PDB entry 8Q3Z | X-ray diffraction, 3.15 A resolution | chains B and X of the 3 polymer chains in the assembly

Chain B:
Protein: DUF1887 family protein
From: Thermoanaerobacter brockii subsp. finnii Ako-1
UniProt: E8URK0 (E8URK0_THEBF); residues 1-437 here = UniProt positions 1-437
Sequence (439 residues; each row starts with the number of its first residue; numbers below 1 keep their minus sign (Ser-1 is residue -1)):
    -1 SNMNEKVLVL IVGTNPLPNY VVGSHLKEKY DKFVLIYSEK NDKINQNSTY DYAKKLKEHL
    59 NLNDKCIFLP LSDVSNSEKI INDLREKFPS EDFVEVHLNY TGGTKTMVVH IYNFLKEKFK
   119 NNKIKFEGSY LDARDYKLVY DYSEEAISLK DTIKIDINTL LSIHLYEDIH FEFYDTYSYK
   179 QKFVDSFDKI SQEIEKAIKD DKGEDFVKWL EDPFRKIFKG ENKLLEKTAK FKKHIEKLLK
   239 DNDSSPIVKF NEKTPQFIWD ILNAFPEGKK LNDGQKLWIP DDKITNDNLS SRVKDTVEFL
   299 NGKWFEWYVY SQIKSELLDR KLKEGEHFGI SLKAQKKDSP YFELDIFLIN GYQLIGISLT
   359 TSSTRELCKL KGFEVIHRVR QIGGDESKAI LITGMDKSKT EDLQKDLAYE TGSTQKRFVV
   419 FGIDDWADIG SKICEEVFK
Not modelled in the structure: -1 to 0
Sequence notes: expression tag (-1 to 0)
Metal / ion sites: Mn2+: Asp343, Leu357
What the authors report for this chain:
  - binding site for Cyclic tetraadenosine monophosphate (cA4) (chain X): Gly11, Thr12, Pro16, Ser36, Thr99, Gly100, Gly101, Thr102, Lys103, Asp383, Glu384, Thr409, Gly410
  - catalytic residues: Glu304, Glu341, Asp343, Lys369
  - catalytic residues: Glu372 (by similarity / conservation)
  - Mn2+ coordination through a water molecule: Lys369
  - mutagenesis - T12A/N13A, Y128A: unchanged catalytic activity with Cyclic tetraadenosine monophosphate (cA4) (chain X)
  - mutagenesis - R213A, E304A, E341A, D343A, T358A, T359A: abolished catalytic activity
  - mutagenesis - K369A: abolished catalytic activity (DNase activity)
  - mutagenesis - S356A, S360A: decreased catalytic activity
  - mutagenesis - E364A, E364R: increased catalytic activity on rU 15
  - mutagenesis - E364A: unchanged catalytic activity on rA 15
  - mutagenesis - K217A, E296A, N299A: decreased catalytic activity on rC 15
  - specificity-determining residues: Glu364

Chain X:
Molecule: Cyclic tetraadenosine monophosphate (cA4)
Sequence (4 nucleotides; each row starts with the number of its first residue):
     1 AAAA

Interface between chain B and chain X:
Pairs across the interface - 29 pairs, chain B then chain X:
  Val10(B) - A2(X)  base contact
  Gly11(B) - A2(X)  sugar contact
  Gly11(B) - A3(X)  phosphate contact
  Thr12(B) - A2(X)  hydrogen bond to the sugar
  Thr12(B) - A3(X)  hydrogen bond to the phosphate
  Asn13(B) - A3(X)  hydrogen bond to the phosphate
  Leu15(B) - A3(X)  base contact
  Pro16(B) - A3(X)  sugar contact
  Ser36(B) - A2(X)  hydrogen bond to the base
  Gln44(B) - A2(X)  base contact
  Asn45(B) - A2(X)  hydrogen bond to the base
  Thr47(B) - A2(X)  base contact
  Val72(B) - A2(X)  base contact
  Thr99(B) - A3(X)  sugar contact
  Gly100(B) - A3(X)  phosphate contact
  Gly101(B) - A2(X)  sugar contact
  Thr102(B) - A2(X)  hydrogen bond to the sugar
  Lys103(B) - A1(X)  phosphate contact
  Lys103(B) - A2(X)  salt bridge to the phosphate
  Lys103(B) - A4(X)  phosphate contact
  Tyr128(B) - A3(X)  phosphate contact
  Tyr128(B) - A4(X)  hydrogen bond to the phosphate
  Leu129(B) - A3(X)  base contact
  Ala131(B) - A3(X)  base contact
  Arg132(B) - A4(X)  hydrogen bond to the base
  Tyr350(B) - A3(X)  base contact
  Glu384(B) - A3(X)  base contact
  Thr409(B) - A4(X)  base contact
  Gly410(B) - A4(X)  hydrogen bond to the base
Also at the interface, not in a pair above, chain B (26 interface residues in all): Asp130, Asp383

Overview:
The interface between chain B and chain X involves 26 residues on one side and 4 on the other; the contacts
include 9 hydrogen bonds and 1 salt bridge. Polar pairs include Ser36(B)-A2(X), Asn45(B)-A2(X) and
Arg132(B)-A4(X). The paper reports catalytic residues Glu304(B), Glu341(B) and Asp343(B) among others; R213A,
E304A and E341A of chain B, among others, abolish catalytic activity; 16 substitutions were tested in all.
Chain B is DUF1887 family protein (Thermoanaerobacter brockii subsp. finnii Ako-1) and chain X is Cyclic
tetraadenosine monophosphate (cA4); the structure, Crystal structure of cA4-bound Can2 from Thermoanaerobacter
brockii, was determined by X-ray diffraction, deposited together with 8Q40, 8Q42, 8Q43 and 8Q44.
